Entry 3GPW (X-ray diffraction, 2.50 A resolution); this record covers chains O and U of the 28 polymer chains in the assembly.

[Chain O]
Molecule: Proteasome component Y7
From: Saccharomyces cerevisiae
Notes: EC 3.4.25.1
UniProtKB: P23639 (PSA2_YEAST); the construct lacks a stretch of the UniProt sequence and is renumbered around it, so the offset changes along the chain: 4-102 = UniProt 1-99; 103-147 = UniProt 101-145; 148-200 = UniProt 147-199; 202-209 = UniProt 200-207; 2 more segments
Amino-acid sequence (250 residues; row label = number of the first residue in the row; note: 1 number in that range is skipped by the numbering (no residue carries it; nothing is unmodelled there); a row labelled like 21A-21B holds insertion residues (21A, then the next letters in order)):
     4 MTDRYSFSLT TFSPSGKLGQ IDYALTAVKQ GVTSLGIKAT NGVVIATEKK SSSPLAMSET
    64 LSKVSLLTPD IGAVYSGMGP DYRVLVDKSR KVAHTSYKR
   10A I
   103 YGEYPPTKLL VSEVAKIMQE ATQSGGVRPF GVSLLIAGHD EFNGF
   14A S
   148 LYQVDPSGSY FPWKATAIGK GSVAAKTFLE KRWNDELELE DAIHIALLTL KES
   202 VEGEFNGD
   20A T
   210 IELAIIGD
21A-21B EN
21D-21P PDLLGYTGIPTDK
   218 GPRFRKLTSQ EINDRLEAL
Swiss-Prot annotation at these positions:
  - cross-link: Lys-110 (Glycyl lysine isopeptide (Lys-Gly) (interchain with G-Cter in ubiquitin))

[Chain U]
Molecule: Proteasome component C7-alpha
From: Saccharomyces cerevisiae
Notes: EC 3.4.25.1; fragment: sequence database residues 10-252
UniProtKB: P21243 (PSA6_YEAST); the construct lacks a stretch of the UniProt sequence and is renumbered around it, so the offset changes along the chain: 6-34 = UniProt 10-38; 35-143 = UniProt 40-148; 144-179 = UniProt 150-185; 186-218 = UniProt 199-231; 1 more segments
Amino-acid sequence (243 residues; numbered 6 to 240 plus 14 insertion-coded residues; 6 numbers in that range are skipped by the numbering (no residue carries them; nothing is unmodelled there); the number before each row is that of its first residue; a row labelled like 17A-17E holds insertion residues (17A, then the next letters in order)):
     6 AGYDRHITIF SPEGRLYQVE YAFKATNQT
   34A N
    35 INSLAVRGKD CTVVISQKKV PDKLLDPTTV SYIFCISRTI GMVVNGPIPD ARNAALRAKA
    95 EAAEFRYKYG YDMPCDVLAK RMANLSQIYT QRAYMRPLGV ILTFVSVDE
   14A E
   144 LGPSIYKTDP AGYYVGYKAT ATGPKQQEIT TNLENH
17A-17E FKKSK
18A-18D IDHI
   184 N
18G-18H EE
   18M S
   186 WEKVVEFAIT HMIDALGTEF SKNDLEVGVA TKD
   220 KFFTLSAENI EERLVAIAEQ D

[Chain O / chain U interface]
Residue-residue contacts (64):
  Asp-6(O) with Arg-126(U), salt bridge; Tyr-128(U)
  Tyr-8(O) with Ile-12(U); Ala-127(U); Tyr-128(U), hydrophobic
  Leu-12(O) with Ala-127(U), hydrophobic
  Gln-23(O) with Ile-14(U); Phe-15(U), hydrogen bond (side chain-backbone)
  Tyr-26(O) with Phe-15(U), hydrophobic; Ser-16(U); Pro-17(U), hydrophobic; Gly-19(U)
  Ala-27(O) with Phe-15(U), hydrophobic
  Thr-29(O) with Glu-18(U)
  Ala-30(O) with Gly-19(U)
  Pro-57(O) with Lys-161(U); Glu-177(U)
  Leu-58(O) with Phe-17A(U), hydrophobic; Tyr-160(U); Lys-161(U), hydrogen bond (backbone-backbone); Ala-162(U); Thr-173(U); Glu-177(U)
  Ala-59(O) with Gly-159(U); Tyr-160(U), hydrophobic
  Met-60(O) with Arg-41(U); Val-158(U); Gly-159(U), hydrogen bond (backbone-backbone); Tyr-160(U); Lys-161(U)
  Thr-63(O) with Tyr-149(U); Val-158(U); Gly-159(U), hydrogen bond (side chain-backbone)
  Leu-64(O) with Tyr-156(U); Val-158(U), hydrophobic
  Met-81(O) with Phe-15(U), hydrophobic; Leu-21(U), hydrophobic
  Pro-83(O) with Gln-121(U); Ala-154(U); Gly-155(U); Tyr-156(U)
  Asp-84(O) with Gln-121(U)
  Arg-86(O) with Ala-117(U), hydrogen bond (side chain-backbone); Asn-118(U); Gly-155(U), hydrogen bond (side chain-backbone); Tyr-157(U)
  Val-87(O) with Asn-118(U); Gln-121(U)
  Asp-90(O) with Lys-114(U), salt bridge; Asn-118(U)
  Gly-127(O) with Arg-126(U)
  Gly-128(O) with Gln-125(U); Arg-126(U); Ala-127(U), hydrogen bond (backbone-backbone)
  Val-129(O) with Gln-125(U); Arg-126(U)
  Arg-130(O) with Thr-13(U); Phe-15(U); Leu-21(U); Thr-124(U), hydrogen bond (side chain-backbone); Gln-125(U), hydrogen bond (backbone-backbone)
  Pro-131(O) with Phe-15(U)
  Phe-132(O) with Gln-125(U)
  Gly-133(O) with Phe-15(U)
Also at the interface, not in a pair above, chain O (33 interface residues in all): Met-4, Thr-5, Gln-33, Ser-55, Ser-56, Ala-123
Also at the interface, not in a pair above, chain U (34 interface residues in all): Thr-163, Leu-176

[Summary]
33 residues of chain O face 34 of chain U across their interface, with 9 hydrogen bonds and 2 salt bridges.
Polar pairs include Asp-6(O)/Arg-126(U), Asp-90(O)/Lys-114(U) and Gln-23(O)/Phe-15(U).
Chain O is Proteasome component Y7 and chain U is Proteasome component C7-alpha, both from Saccharomyces
cerevisiae; the structure, Crystal structure of the yeast 20S proteasome in complex with Salinosporamide
derivatives: irreversible inhibitor ligand, was determined by X-ray diffraction (same publication as 3GPT and
3HYE).
